PDB entry 5A8X | X-ray diffraction, 2.23 A resolution | chain A

[Chain A]
Molecule: Neutrophil elastase
Organism: Homo sapiens
Notes: EC 3.4.21.37
Reference sequence: P08246 (ELNE_HUMAN); the construct lacks a stretch of the UniProt sequence and is renumbered around it, so the offset changes along the chain: 16-36 = UniProt 30-50; 38-63 = UniProt 51-76; 64-90 = UniProt 80-106; 92-145 = UniProt 107-160; 5 more segments
Amino-acid sequence (218 residues; each row starts with the number of its first residue; note: 16 numbers in that range are skipped by the numbering (no residue carries them; nothing is unmodelled there); a row labelled like 63A-63C holds insertion residues (63A, then the next letters in order)):
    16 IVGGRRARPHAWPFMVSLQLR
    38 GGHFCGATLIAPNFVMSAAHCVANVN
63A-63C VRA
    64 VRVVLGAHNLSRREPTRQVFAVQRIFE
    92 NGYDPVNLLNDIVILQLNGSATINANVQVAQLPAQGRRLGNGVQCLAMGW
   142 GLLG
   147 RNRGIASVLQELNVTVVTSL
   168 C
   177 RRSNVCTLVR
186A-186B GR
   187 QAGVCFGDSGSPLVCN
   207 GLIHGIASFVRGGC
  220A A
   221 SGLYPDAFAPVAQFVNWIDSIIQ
Unresolved in the structure: 147-149
Disulfides: Cys42-Cys58, Cys136-Cys201, Cys168-Cys182, Cys191-Cys220
Covalently attached groups: glycan linked to Asn109, Asn159
Residues lining bound ligands: IUY (ethyl (5R)-5-(4-cyanophenyl)-7-methyl-8-[3-(trifluoromethyl)phenyl]-1,5-dihydroimidazo[1,2-a]pyrimidin-4-ium-6-carboxylate): His57, Tyr94, Asp95, Pro96, Leu99, Leu100, Asp102, Val190, Cys191, Phe192, Asp194, Ser195, Ala213, Ser214, Phe215, Val216, Cys220, Ala227
Curated features (UniProtKB/Swiss-Prot):
  - active site (Charge relay system): His57, Asp102, Ser195
  - glycosylation (N-linked (GlcNAc...) asparagine): Asn72, Asn109, Asn159

[Summary]
Chain A binds compound IUY. From UniProt: 3 active-site residues.
Chain A is Neutrophil elastase (Homo sapiens); the structure, Crystal Structure of human neutrophil elastase
in complex with a dihydropyrimidone inhibitor, was determined by X-ray diffraction, deposited together with
5A8Y and 5A8Z.
